9GI3 - chains A and B; structure by electron microscopy, 3.50 A resolution.

Chain A:
Molecule: Acyl carrier protein
From: Escherichia coli MC1061
Reference sequence: P0A6A8 (ACP_ECOLI); residues 1-77 here = UniProt positions 1-77
Amino-acid sequence (78 residues; each row starts with the number of its first residue; note: 191 numbers in that range are skipped by the numbering (no residue carries them; nothing is unmodelled there)):
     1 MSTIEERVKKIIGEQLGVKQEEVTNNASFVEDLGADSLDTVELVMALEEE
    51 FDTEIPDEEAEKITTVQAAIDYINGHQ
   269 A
Unresolved in the structure: 1
Swiss-Prot annotation at these positions:
  - modified residue: Ser-37 (O-(pantetheine 4'-phosphoryl)serine)

Chain B:
Molecule: Siderophore exporter MmpL4
From: Mycobacterium tuberculosis
Notes: engineered mutation(s): Deletion (S491-Y685)
Reference sequence: P9WJV2 (MMPL4_MYCTO); the construct has insertions or renumbered stretches relative to UniProt, so the offset changes along the chain: 2-487 = UniProt 2-487; 679-681 = UniProt 488-490; 687-967 = UniProt 687-967
Amino-acid sequence (783 residues; each row starts with the number of its first residue; note: 191 numbers in that range are skipped by the numbering (no residue carries them; nothing is unmodelled there)):
     1 VSTKFANDSNTNARPEKPFIARMIHAFAVPIILGWLAVCVVVTVFVPSLE
    51 AVGQERSVSLSPKDAPSFEAMGRIGMVFKEGDSDSFAMVIIEGNQPLGDA
   101 AHKYYDGLVAQLRADKKHVQSVQDLWGDPLTAAGVQSNDGKAAYVQLSLA
   151 GNQGTPLANESVEAVRSIVESTPAPPGIKAYVTGPSALAADMHHSGDRSM
   201 ARITMVTVAVIFIMLLLVYRSIITVVLLLITVGVELTAARGVVAVLGHSG
   251 AIGLTTFAVSLLTSLAIAAGTDYGIFIIGRYQEARQAGEDKEAAYYTMYR
   301 GTAHVILGSGLTIAGATFCLSFARMPYFQTLGIPCAVGMLVAVAVALTLG
   351 PAVLHVGSRFGLFDPKRLLKVRGWRRVGTVVVRWPLPVLVATCAIALVGL
   401 LALPGYKTSYNDRDYLPDFIPANQGYAAADRHFSQARMKPEILMIESDHD
   451 MRNPADFLVLDKLAKGIFRVPGISRVQAITRPEGTTM
   679 DHTGGSSSPPEVFKNKDFQRAMKSFLSSDGHAARFIILHRGDPQSPEGIK
   729 SIDAIRTAAEESLKGTPLEDAKIYLAGTAAVFHDISEGAQWDLLIAAISS
   779 LCLIFIIMLIITRAFIAAAVIVGTVALSLGASFGLSVLLWQHILAIHLHW
   829 LVLAMSVIVLLAVGSDYNLLLVSRFKQEIGAGLKTGIIRSMGGTGKVVTN
   879 AGLVFAVTMASMAVSDLRVIGQVGTTIGLGLLFDTLIVRSFMTPSIAALL
   929 GRWFWWPLRVRSRPARTPTVPSETQPAGRPLAMSSDRLGALEVLFQ
Unresolved in the structure: 1-15, 679-689, 940-974
Differences from the reference sequence: expression tag (1, 968-974); linker (682-686)
Small-molecule neighbours: Mycobactin S (A1IL5): Glu-16, Pro-18, Tyr-299, Arg-300, Ala-303, His-304, Leu-307, Leu-311, Ile-788, Ile-789, Arg-791, Lys-854
Reported in the primary citation:
  - conformationally variable residues (side-chain flip): Phe-19, Arg-300, Arg-791
  - binding site for Mycobactin S: Tyr-299, Arg-300, His-304, Arg-791, Lys-854

Chain A / chain B interface:
Pairs across the interface (15; chain A residue first):
  Gln-15(A) / Arg-375(B)  hydrogen bond
  Leu-38(A) / Val-380(B)  hydrophobic
  Glu-42(A) / Arg-375(B)  salt bridge
  Glu-42(A) / Thr-379(B)
  Glu-42(A) / Ile-866(B)
  Met-45(A) / Thr-379(B)
  Met-45(A) / Val-382(B)  hydrophobic
  Met-45(A) / Thr-863(B)
  Met-45(A) / Ile-866(B)  hydrophobic
  Ala-46(A) / Thr-863(B)
  Glu-49(A) / Gly-860(B)
  Glu-49(A) / Leu-861(B)
  Glu-49(A) / Lys-862(B)
  Glu-49(A) / Thr-863(B)
  Asp-57(A) / Arg-383(B)
Other interface residues (no listed pair), chain A (10 interface residues in all): Glu-14, Asp-36, Val-41
Other interface residues (no listed pair), chain B (13 interface residues in all): Arg-376, Trp-384, Arg-867

In short:
The interface between chain A and chain B involves 10 residues on one side and 13 on the other; the contacts
include 1 hydrogen bond and 1 salt bridge. Polar pairs include Glu-42(A)/Arg-375(B) and Gln-15(A)/Arg-375(B).
The paper reports a binding site for Mycobactin S at Tyr-299(B), Arg-300(B) and His-304(B) among others;
conformational variability at Phe-19(B), Arg-300(B) and Arg-791(B).
Chain A is Acyl carrier protein (Escherichia coli MC1061) and chain B is Siderophore exporter MmpL4
(Mycobacterium tuberculosis); the structure, Truncated MmpL4 in nanodiscs in the presence of desferrated
mycobactin, was determined by electron microscopy, deposited together with 9GI0 and 9GI2.
